Entry 2OVX (X-ray diffraction, 2.00 A resolution); this record covers chain A.

# Chain A
Molecule: Matrix metalloproteinase-9 (EC 3.4.24.35) (MMP-9) (92 kDa type IV collagenase) (92 kDa gelatinase) (Gelatinase B) (GELB)
Organism: Homo sapiens
Notes: EC 3.4.24.35; fragment: catalytic domain residues: 110-215, 391-443
Reference sequence: P14780 (MMP9_HUMAN); numbering as in UniProt; present here: 110-215, 391-443
Sequence (159 residues; row label = number of the first residue in the row; note: 175 numbers in that range are skipped by the numbering (no residue carries them; nothing is unmodelled there)):
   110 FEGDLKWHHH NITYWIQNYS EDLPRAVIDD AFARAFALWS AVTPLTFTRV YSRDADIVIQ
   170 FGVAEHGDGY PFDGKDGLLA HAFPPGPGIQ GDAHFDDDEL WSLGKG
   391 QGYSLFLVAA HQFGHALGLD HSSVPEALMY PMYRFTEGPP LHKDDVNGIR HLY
Construct notes: engineered mutation Gln402 (Glu in P14780)
Ion coordination: Ca2+ site 1: Asp131, Asp206, Glu208; Ca2+ site 2: Ser149, Thr152; Ca2+ site 3: Asp165, Gly197, Gln199, Asp201; Zn2+ site 1: His175, Asp177, His190, His203; Ca2+ site 4: Asp182, Gly183, Asp185, Leu187, Asp205, Glu208; Ca2+ site 5: Gly213, Gly215, Gln391, Gly392; Zn2+ site 2: His401, His405, His411 (together with 4MR)
Small-molecule neighbours: 4MR (5-(4-phenoxyphenyl)-5-(4-pyrimidin-2-ylpiperazin-1-yl)pyrimidine-2,4,6(2h,3h)-trione): Gly186, Leu187, Leu188, Ala189, His190, Leu397, Val398, His401, Gln402, His405, His411, Ala417, Leu418, Tyr420, Pro421, Met422, Tyr423, Arg424
Swiss-Prot annotation at these positions:
  - binding site (Ca(2+)): Asp131, Asp165, Asp182, Gly183, Asp185, Leu187, Gly197, Gln199, Asp201, Asp205, Asp206, Glu208
  - binding site (Zn(2+)): His175, Asp177, His190, His203, His401, His405, His411
  - glycosylation (N-linked (GlcNAc...) asparagine): Asn120, Asn127

# Summary
Ligands of chain A: compound 4MR. The Ca2+ site 1 is built by Asp131, Asp206 and Glu208. Ser149 and Thr152
form the Ca2+ site 2. From UniProt: 12 Ca2+-binding residues and 7 Zn2+-binding residues.
Chain A is Matrix metalloproteinase-9 (EC 3.4.24.35) (MMP-9) (92 kDa type IV collagenase) (92 kDa gelatinase)
(Gelatinase B) (GELB) (Homo sapiens); the structure, MMP-9 active site mutant with barbiturate inhibitor, was
determined by X-ray diffraction (same publication as 2OVZ, 2OW0, 2OW1 and 2OW2).
